8EUL - chain A; structure by X-ray diffraction, 2.24 A resolution.

[Chain A]
Protein: Cytochrome P450-terp
Organism: Pseudomonas sp
Notes: EC 1.14.-.-
UniProtKB: P33006 (CPXL_PSESP); residue numbers follow UniProt; this construct covers 1-428
Amino-acid sequence (448 residues; row label = number of the first residue in the row; numbers below 1 keep their minus sign (Met-19 is residue -19)):
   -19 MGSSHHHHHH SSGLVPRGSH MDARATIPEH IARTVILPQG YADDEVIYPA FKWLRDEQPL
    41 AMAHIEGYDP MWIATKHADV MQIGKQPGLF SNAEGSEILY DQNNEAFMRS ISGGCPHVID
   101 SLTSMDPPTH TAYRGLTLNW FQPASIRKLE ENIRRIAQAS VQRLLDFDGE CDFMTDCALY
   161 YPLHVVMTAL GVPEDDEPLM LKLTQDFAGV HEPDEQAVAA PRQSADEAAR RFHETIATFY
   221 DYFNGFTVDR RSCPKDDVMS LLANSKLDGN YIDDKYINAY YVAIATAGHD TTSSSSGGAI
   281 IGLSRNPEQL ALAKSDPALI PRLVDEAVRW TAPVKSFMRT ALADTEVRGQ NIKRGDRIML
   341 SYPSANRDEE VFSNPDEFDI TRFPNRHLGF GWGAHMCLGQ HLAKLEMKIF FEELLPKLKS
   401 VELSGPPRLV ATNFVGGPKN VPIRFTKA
Disordered / not traced: -19 to 0, 191-203
Sequence notes: initiating methionine (-19); expression tag (-18 to 0); engineered mutation Ala188 (Phe in P33006)
Ion coordination: heme Fe near Cys377 (its only coordinating residue here)
Ligand contacts:
  - heme (HEM): Leu102, Thr103, His110, Arg114, Phe121, Val166, Ile264, Ala267, Gly268, Thr271, Thr272, Ser275, Val308, Pro313, Val314, Phe317, Arg319, Tyr342, Gly369, Phe370, Gly371, Trp372, Ala374, His375, Met376, Cys377, Leu378, Gly379, Leu382, Ala383, Glu386, Met387
  - alpha-TERPINEOL (XGE): Ile78, Ser101, Thr103, Ala263, Thr266, Ala267, Thr271, Val314, Phe317, Phe414, Val415
Swiss-Prot annotation at these positions:
  - binding site (heme): Cys377
What the authors report for this chain:
  - mutagenesis - S101A/T103A, F188A: decreased binding to alpha-TERPINEOL
  - catalytic residues: Thr271 (by similarity / conservation)
  - mutagenesis - S101A/T103A: decreased catalytic activity on alpha-TERPINEOL
  - mutagenesis - S101A/T103A/F188A (0.193 min-1): abolished catalytic activity on alpha-TERPINEOL
  - mutagenesis - S101A/T103A: abolished binding to alpha-terpineol

[Summary]
Bound to chain A: heme and alpha-TERPINEOL. From UniProt: heme-binding residue Cys377. The paper reports the
catalytic residue Thr271; S101A/T103A and F188A reduce binding to alpha-TERPINEOL.
Chain A is Cytochrome P450-terp (Pseudomonas sp); the structure, cytochrome P450terp (cyp108A1) mutant F188A
bound to alpha-terpineol, was determined by X-ray diffraction, deposited together with 8EUH and 8EUK.
